6UTP - chains A and F of the 6 polymer chains in the assembly; structure by X-ray diffraction, 3.55 A resolution.

== Chain A (and F) ==
Protein: ATP-dependent sacrificial sulfur transferase LarE
Source organism: Lactobacillus plantarum
Notes: chain F of this document is another copy of the same molecule, construct and numbering; everything in this record applies to it too
UniProtKB: A0A0G9FES3 (A0A0G9FES3_LACPN); residue numbers follow UniProt; this construct covers 1-276
Amino-acid sequence (286 residues; each row starts with the number of its first residue):
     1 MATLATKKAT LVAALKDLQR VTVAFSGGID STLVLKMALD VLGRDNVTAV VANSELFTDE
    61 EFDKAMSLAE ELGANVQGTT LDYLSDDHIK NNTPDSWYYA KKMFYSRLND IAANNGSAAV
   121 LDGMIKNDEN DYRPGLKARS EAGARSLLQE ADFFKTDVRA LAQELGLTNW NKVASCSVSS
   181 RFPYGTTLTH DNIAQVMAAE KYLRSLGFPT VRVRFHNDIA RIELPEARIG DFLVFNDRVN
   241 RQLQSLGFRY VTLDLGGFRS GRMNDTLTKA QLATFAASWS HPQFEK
Disordered / not traced: 1-2, 125-133, 172-175, 259-286 (chain F: 1, 128-136, 261-286)
Construct notes: expression tag (277-286)
Bound ions: Co2+ site 1 near H190 (its only coordinating residue here); Co2+ site 2: D231 (shared with 1 residue of chain B; 1 residue of chain C)
Reported in the primary citation:
  - Co2+ coordination: D231
  - mutagenesis - D231R: unchanged catalytic activity

== How chain A and chain F interact ==
Pairs across the interface (39):
  H216(A) - I219(F)
  H216(A) - Y250(F)
  I219(A) - H216(F)
  I219(A) - I219(F)  hydrophobic
  R221(A) - Y250(F)
  R221(A) - T252(F)
  I222(A) - L255(F)  hydrophobic
  I229(A) - N236(F)
  G230(A) - L233(F)
  F232(A) - L255(F)  hydrophobic
  L233(A) - I229(F)  hydrophobic
  L233(A) - L233(F)  hydrophobic
  N236(A) - I229(F)
  N236(A) - L255(F)
  V239(A) - L255(F)  hydrophobic
  N240(A) - D254(F)
  N240(A) - L255(F)
  N240(A) - G256(F)
  Y250(A) - H216(F)
  Y250(A) - R221(F)
  Y250(A) - D254(F)
  V251(A) - D254(F)
  V251(A) - L255(F)  hydrogen bond (backbone-backbone)
  T252(A) - R221(F)
  T252(A) - T252(F)
  T252(A) - L253(F)
  L253(A) - T252(F)
  L253(A) - L253(F)  hydrogen bond (backbone-backbone)
  L253(A) - L255(F)  hydrophobic
  D254(A) - V251(F)
  D254(A) - T252(F)
  L255(A) - I222(F)  hydrophobic
  L255(A) - F232(F)  hydrophobic
  L255(A) - N236(F)
  L255(A) - V239(F)  hydrophobic
  L255(A) - N240(F)
  L255(A) - V251(F)  hydrogen bond (backbone-backbone)
  L255(A) - L253(F)  hydrophobic
  G256(A) - N240(F)
Other interface residues (no listed pair), chain A (20 interface residues in all): E226, D237
Other interface residues (no listed pair), chain F (20 interface residues in all): D218, E226, S260

== Summary ==
The chain A/chain F interface involves 20 residues from each chain, with 3 hydrogen bonds. The backbones
hydrogen-bond at V251(A)-L255(F) and L253(A)-L253(F). The paper reports that D231R of chain A leaves catalytic
activity unchanged; Co2+ coordination by D231(A).
Chain A and chain F are both ATP-dependent sacrificial sulfur transferase LarE (Lactobacillus plantarum); the
structure, LarE, a sulfur transferase involved in synthesis of the cofactor for lactate racemase in complex
with ..., was determined by X-ray diffraction (same publication as 6UTQ, 6UTR and 6UTT).
